6C6S - chains I and J of the 9 polymer chains in the assembly; structure by electron microscopy, 3.70 A resolution.

# Chain I
Molecule: DNA-directed RNA polymerase subunit beta
From: Escherichia coli (strain K12)
Notes: EC 2.7.7.6
UniProt: P0A8V2 (RPOB_ECOLI); residues 1-1342 here = UniProt positions 1-1342
Chain sequence (1342 residues; each row starts with the number of its first residue):
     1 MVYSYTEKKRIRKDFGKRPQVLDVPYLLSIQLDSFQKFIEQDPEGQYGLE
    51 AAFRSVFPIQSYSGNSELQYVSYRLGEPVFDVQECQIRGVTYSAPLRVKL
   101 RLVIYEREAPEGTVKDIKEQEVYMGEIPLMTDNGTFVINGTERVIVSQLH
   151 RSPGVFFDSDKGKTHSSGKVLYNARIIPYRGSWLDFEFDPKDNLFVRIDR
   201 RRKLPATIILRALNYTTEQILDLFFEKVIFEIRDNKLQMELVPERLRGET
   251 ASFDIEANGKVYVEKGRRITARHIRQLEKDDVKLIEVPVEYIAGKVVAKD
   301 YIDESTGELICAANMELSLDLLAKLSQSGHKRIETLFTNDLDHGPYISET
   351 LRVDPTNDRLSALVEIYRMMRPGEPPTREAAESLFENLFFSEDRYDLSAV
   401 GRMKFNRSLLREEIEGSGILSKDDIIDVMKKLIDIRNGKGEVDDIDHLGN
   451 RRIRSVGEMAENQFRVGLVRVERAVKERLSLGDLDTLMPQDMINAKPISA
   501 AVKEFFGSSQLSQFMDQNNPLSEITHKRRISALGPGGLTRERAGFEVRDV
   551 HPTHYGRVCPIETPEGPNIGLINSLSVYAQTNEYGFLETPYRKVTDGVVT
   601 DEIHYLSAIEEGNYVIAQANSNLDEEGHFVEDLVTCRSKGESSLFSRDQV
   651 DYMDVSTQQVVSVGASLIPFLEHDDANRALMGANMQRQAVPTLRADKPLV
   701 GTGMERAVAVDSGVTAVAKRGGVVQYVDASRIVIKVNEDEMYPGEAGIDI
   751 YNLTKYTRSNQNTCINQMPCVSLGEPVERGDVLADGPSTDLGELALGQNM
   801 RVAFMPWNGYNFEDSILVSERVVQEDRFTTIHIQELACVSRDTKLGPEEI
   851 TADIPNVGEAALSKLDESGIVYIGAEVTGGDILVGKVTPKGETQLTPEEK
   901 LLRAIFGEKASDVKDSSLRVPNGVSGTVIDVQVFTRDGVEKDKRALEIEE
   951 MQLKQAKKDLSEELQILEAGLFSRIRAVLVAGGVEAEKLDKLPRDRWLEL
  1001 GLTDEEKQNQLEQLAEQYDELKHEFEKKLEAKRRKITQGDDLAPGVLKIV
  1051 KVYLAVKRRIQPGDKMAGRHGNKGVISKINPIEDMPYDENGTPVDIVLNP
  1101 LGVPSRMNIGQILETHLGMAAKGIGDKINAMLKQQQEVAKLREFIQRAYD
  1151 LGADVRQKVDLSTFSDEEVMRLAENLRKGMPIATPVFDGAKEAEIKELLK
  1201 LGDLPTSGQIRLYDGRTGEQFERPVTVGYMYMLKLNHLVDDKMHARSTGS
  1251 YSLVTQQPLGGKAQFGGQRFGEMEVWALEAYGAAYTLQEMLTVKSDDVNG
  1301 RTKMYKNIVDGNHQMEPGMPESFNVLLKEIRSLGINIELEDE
Not modelled in the structure: 1
UniProt features mapped onto this chain:
  - modified residue (N6-acetyllysine): K1022, K1200
  - mutagenesis: I561 (I561S: Resistant to antibiotics salinamide A and B), I569 (I569S: Resistant to antibiotics salinamide A and B), A665 (A665E: Resistant to antibiotics salinamide A and B), D675 (D675A/G: Resistant to antibiotics salinamide A and B), N677 (N677H/K: Resistant to antibiotics salinamide A and B), L680 (L680M: Resistant to antibiotics salinamide A and B), E813 (E813K: Disrupts the enzyme's active center)

# Chain J
Molecule: DNA-directed RNA polymerase subunit beta'
From: Escherichia coli (strain K12)
Notes: EC 2.7.7.6
UniProt: P0A8T7 (RPOC_ECOLI); numbering as in UniProt (aligned over 1-1407)
Chain sequence (1407 residues; each row starts with the number of its first residue):
     1 MKDLLKFLKAQTKTEEFDAIKIALASPDMIRSWSFGEVKKPETINYRTFK
    51 PERDGLFCARIFGPVKDYECLCGKYKRLKHRGVICEKCGVEVTQTKVRRE
   101 RMGHIELASPTAHIWFLKSLPSRIGLLLDMPLRDIERVLYFESYVVIEGG
   151 MTNLERQQILTEEQYLDALEEFGDEFDAKMGAEAIQALLKSMDLEQECEQ
   201 LREELNETNSETKRKKLTKRIKLLEAFVQSGNKPEWMILTVLPVLPPDLR
   251 PLVPLDGGRFATSDLNDLYRRVINRNNRLKRLLDLAAPDIIVRNEKRMLQ
   301 EAVDALLDNGRRGRAITGSNKRPLKSLADMIKGKQGRFRQNLLGKRVDYS
   351 GRSVITVGPYLRLHQCGLPKKMALELFKPFIYGKLELRGLATTIKAAKKM
   401 VEREEAVVWDILDEVIREHPVLLNRAPTLHRLGIQAFEPVLIEGKAIQLH
   451 PLVCAAYNADFDGDQMAVHVPLTLEAQLEARALMMSTNNILSPANGEPII
   501 VPSQDVVLGLYYMTRDCVNAKGEGMVLTGPKEAERLYRSGLASLHARVKV
   551 RITEYEKDANGELVAKTSLKDTTVGRAILWMIVPKGLPYSIVNQALGKKA
   601 ISKMLNTCYRILGLKPTVIFADQIMYTGFAYAARSGASVGIDDMVIPEKK
   651 HEIISEAEAEVAEIQEQFQSGLVTAGERYNKVIDIWAAANDRVSKAMMDN
   701 LQTETVINRDGQEEKQVSFNSIYMMADSGARGSAAQIRQLAGMRGLMAKP
   751 DGSIIETPITANFREGLNVLQYFISTHGARKGLADTALKTANSGYLTRRL
   801 VDVAQDLVVTEDDCGTHEGIMMTPVIEGGDVKEPLRDRVLGRVTAEDVLK
   851 PGTADILVPRNTLLHEQWCDLLEENSVDAVKVRSVVSCDTDFGVCAHCYG
   901 RDLARGHIINKGEAIGVIAAQSIGEPGTQLTMRTFHIGGAASRAAAESSI
   951 QVKNKGSIKLSNVKSVVNSSGKLVITSRNTELKLIDEFGRTKESYKVPYG
  1001 AVLAKGDGEQVAGGETVANWDPHTMPVITEVSGFVRFTDMIDGQTITRQT
  1051 DELTGLSSLVVLDSAERTAGGKDLRPALKIVDAQGNDVLIPGTDMPAQYF
  1101 LPGKAIVQLEDGVQISSGDTLARIPQESGGTKDITGGLPRVADLFEARRP
  1151 KEPAILAEISGIVSFGKETKGKRRLVITPVDGSDPYEEMIPKWRQLNVFE
  1201 GERVERGDVISDGPEAPHDILRLRGVHAVTRYIVNEVQDVYRLQGVKIND
  1251 KHIEVIVRQMLRKATIVNAGSSDFLEGEQVEYSRVKIANRELEANGKVGA
  1301 TYSRDLLGITKASLATESFISAASFQETTRVLTEAAVAGKRDELRGLKEN
  1351 VIVGRLIPAGTGYAYHQDRMRRRAAGEAPAAPQVTAEDASASLAELLNAG
  1401 LGGSDNE
Not modelled in the structure: 1-15, 934-947, 1127-1135, 1374-1407
UniProt features mapped onto this chain:
  - binding site (Zn(2+)): C70, C72, C85, C88, C814, C888, C895, C898
  - binding site (Mg(2+)): D460, D462, D464
  - modified residue: K983 (N6-acetyllysine)
  - mutagenesis: Q504 (Q504P: Resistant to antibiotics salinamide A and B), N690 (N690D: Resistant to antibiotics salinamide A and B), M697 (M697V: Resistant to antibiotics salinamide A and B), A735 (A735T: Resistant to antibiotics salinamide A and B), R738 (R738C/H/P/S: Resistant to antibiotics salinamide A and B), A748 (A748E: Resistant to antibiotics salinamide A and B), P758 (P758S/T: Resistant to antibiotics salinamide A and B), F763 (F763C: Resistant to antibiotics salinamide A and B), S775 (S775A: Resistant to antibiotics salinamide A and B), A779 (A779T/V: Resistant to antibiotics salinamide A and B), R780 (R780C: Resistant to antibiotics salinamide A and B), G782 (G782A/C: Resistant to antibiotics salinamide A and B), 1 further mutagenesis entry in UniProt

# Chain I / chain J interface
Residue-residue contacts (347; chain I residue first):
  E504(I) with N320(J)
  G544(I) with L788(J)
  F545(I) with L788(J), hydrophobic; M932(J), hydrophobic; R933(J)
  R548(I) with R780(J); L788(J)
  D549(I) with P750(J)
  V550(I) with P750(J); T776(J); H777(J), hydrogen bond (backbone-side chain); R780(J)
  H551(I) with F773(J)
  Y555(I) with V769(J); L770(J); F773(J)
  P560(I) with F773(J), hydrophobic; T776(J); R780(J), hydrogen bond (backbone-side chain)
  I561(I) with T776(J)
  T563(I) with R780(J)
  G566(I) with A787(J)
  I569(I) with R780(J); L783(J); A784(J); A787(J), hydrophobic
  G570(I) with R780(J)
  N573(I) with R780(J)
  Q618(I) with N768(J); V769(J); L770(J)
  N620(I) with N768(J)
  E641(I) with K749(J), salt bridge
  S642(I) with L770(J); I774(J)
  T657(I) with V769(J)
  V660(I) with V769(J), hydrophobic
  L671(I) with Y772(J)
  E672(I) with G766(J); L767(J), hydrogen bond (backbone-backbone)
  H673(I) with F763(J), hydrogen bond (side chain-backbone); R764(J); E765(J), hydrogen bond (side chain-backbone); G766(J)
  D674(I) with F763(J); Y772(J), hydrogen bond (backbone-side chain)
  D675(I) with R744(J), salt bridge; F763(J); Y772(J)
  A676(I) with Y772(J); A779(J), hydrophobic
  N677(I) with A779(J); L783(J)
  A679(I) with Y772(J)
  L680(I) with L783(J), hydrophobic
  F804(I) with S638(J), hydrogen bond (backbone-side chain); V639(J), hydrophobic
  M805(I) with A633(J)
  P806(I) with D505(J); A632(J); A633(J)
  N808(I) with P359(J); F629(J); A630(J); A633(J)
  G809(I) with V357(J); P359(J); F629(J)
  Y810(I) with P359(J); Y360(J)
  N811(I) with D505(J)
  F812(I) with P451(J); S503(J); Q504(J), hydrogen bond (backbone-side chain); D505(J); F629(J), hydrophobic
  E813(I) with D460(J); F461(J); Q504(J), hydrogen bond (backbone-side chain)
  D814(I) with D460(J)
  S815(I) with V357(J); F461(J)
  R841(I) with D256(J), hydrogen bond (side chain-backbone); G257(J)
  K844(I) with R47(J)
  Q894(I) with K50(J)
  E898(I) with K87(J), salt bridge
  P1062(I) with A446(J)
  G1063(I) with V354(J)
  K1065(I) with D462(J); G463(J)
  K1073(I) with D462(J)
  V1075(I) with V354(J), hydrophobic; I355(J); F461(J), hydrogen bond (backbone-backbone); G463(J)
  S1077(I) with T356(J)
  N1099(I) with Q504(J); D505(J)
  P1100(I) with A637(J); M725(J)
  L1101(I) with Q504(J); D505(J); M725(J), hydrophobic; A730(J), hydrophobic; R731(J)
  V1103(I) with V639(J), hydrophobic
  P1104(I) with M725(J), hydrophobic; R731(J); Q736(J)
  S1105(I) with R731(J), hydrogen bond; Q736(J)
  M1107(I) with Q739(J); L740(J), hydrophobic
  I1109(I) with M644(J), hydrophobic; L740(J), hydrophobic; F763(J)
  I1112(I) with V639(J), hydrophobic; I641(J)
  L1113(I) with I641(J), hydrophobic
  H1116(I) with I641(J)
  F1187(I) with V769(J), hydrophobic; Y772(J), hydrophobic
  E1192(I) with R764(J), salt bridge
  K1196(I) with D642(J), salt bridge
  S1207(I) with D642(J)
  Q1209(I) with G640(J); D643(J)
  E1219(I) with R634(J), salt bridge
  F1221(I) with A633(J)
  E1222(I) with Y512(J), hydrogen bond; R634(J); S635(J); G636(J)
  R1223(I) with Y512(J); G636(J); A637(J); F719(J), hydrogen bond (side chain-backbone); N720(J); S721(J), hydrogen bond; M724(J)
  V1225(I) with G636(J); S638(J)
  T1226(I) with S638(J), hydrogen bond; V639(J), hydrogen bond (side chain-backbone); G640(J)
  V1239(I) with V354(J), hydrophobic; K445(J)
  D1240(I) with K445(J)
  K1242(I) with R352(J); V354(J); Q465(J)
  M1243(I) with R352(J); S353(J); M372(J), hydrophobic; K445(J)
  H1244(I) with G351(J); R352(J), hydrogen bond (backbone-backbone)
  A1245(I) with S350(J); G351(J); E375(J)
  R1246(I) with D348(J), salt bridge; Y349(J), hydrogen bond (backbone-backbone); S350(J), hydrogen bond (backbone-backbone); L376(J)
  S1247(I) with D348(J); Y349(J), hydrogen bond (backbone-backbone); E375(J); K378(J)
  T1248(I) with Y349(J)
  Y1251(I) with D348(J), hydrogen bond
  L1253(I) with R99(J), hydrogen bond (backbone-side chain); P251(J), hydrophobic
  V1254(I) with R99(J), hydrogen bond (backbone-side chain); D248(J); L249(J); R337(J)
  T1255(I) with R99(J)
  Q1256(I) with R99(J)
  Q1257(I) with N341(J), hydrogen bond; K345(J)
  P1258(I) with R346(J); V347(J); D348(J)
  L1259(I) with R346(J)
  G1260(I) with R346(J)
  F1265(I) with E375(J)
  G1267(I) with R346(J); V347(J); S350(J)
  Q1268(I) with R346(J); V347(J), hydrogen bond (backbone-backbone); S350(J), hydrogen bond (backbone-side chain); G351(J); R352(J)
  R1269(I) with R339(J); Q340(J), hydrogen bond (side chain-backbone); G344(J), hydrogen bond (side chain-backbone); K345(J); R346(J)
  F1270(I) with G344(J); K345(J), hydrogen bond (backbone-backbone); V347(J), hydrophobic; H469(J)
  G1271(I) with G344(J)
  E1272(I) with L343(J); R798(J), salt bridge
  M1273(I) with T428(J)
  E1274(I) with N424(J); R425(J); A426(J); T428(J), hydrogen bond; I434(J)
  V1275(I) with L343(J); V1351(J), hydrophobic
  W1276(I) with R798(J); V801(J); V917(J); Q921(J), hydrogen bond (backbone-side chain)
  A1277(I) with I434(J), hydrophobic; Q921(J)
  L1278(I) with M484(J), hydrophobic
  E1279(I) with A914(J); V917(J); L1347(J); V1351(J); I1357(J)
  A1280(I) with R431(J), hydrogen bond (backbone-side chain); I918(J); Q921(J)
  Y1281(I) with R431(J), hydrogen bond (side chain-backbone); L432(J); I434(J), hydrogen bond (side chain-backbone); L483(J); M484(J), hydrophobic; N489(J), hydrogen bond
  G1282(I) with L483(J); G1360(J); T1361(J), hydrogen bond (backbone-backbone)
  A1283(I) with E479(J); L483(J); M484(J), hydrophobic
  A1284(I) with E479(J), hydrogen bond (backbone-side chain); L1356(J), hydrophobic; G1362(J)
  Y1285(I) with E475(J); E479(J), hydrogen bond (backbone-side chain); L1356(J); T1361(J)
  T1286(I) with A476(J); E479(J), hydrogen bond
  L1287(I) with V1351(J), hydrophobic; I1357(J), hydrophobic
  Q1288(I) with L1356(J)
  E1289(I) with V470(J); P471(J); L472(J), hydrogen bond (side chain-backbone); T473(J), hydrogen bond (side chain-backbone); A476(J)
  M1290(I) with V347(J)
  L1291(I) with K345(J), hydrogen bond (backbone-side chain); V1351(J)
  T1292(I) with G1354(J)
  K1294(I) with V347(J); D348(J), hydrogen bond (backbone-backbone); Y349(J); V470(J), hydrogen bond (side chain-backbone); L472(J)
  S1295(I) with K345(J); R346(J), hydrogen bond (side chain-backbone)
  D1296(I) with K345(J), salt bridge
  V1298(I) with K96(J)
  M1304(I) with L472(J), hydrophobic
  Y1305(I) with Y349(J); P379(J), hydrophobic; Y382(J)
  I1308(I) with P379(J), hydrophobic; F380(J), hydrophobic
  V1309(I) with G383(J); E386(J)
  H1313(I) with F380(J); L472(J), hydrogen bond (side chain-backbone); T473(J); L474(J)
  Q1314(I) with T473(J)
  G1318(I) with G1354(J)
  M1319(I) with F17(J), hydrophobic
  P1320(I) with K345(J); V1353(J); G1354(J)
  E1321(I) with R99(J), salt bridge
  S1322(I) with N341(J), hydrogen bond (side chain-backbone); L342(J)
  F1323(I) with I20(J), hydrophobic; L342(J), hydrophobic; I1352(J), hydrophobic; V1353(J), hydrophobic
  V1325(I) with R99(J); L249(J), hydrophobic
  L1326(I) with F338(J), hydrophobic; L342(J), hydrophobic
  K1328(I) with E100(J); L245(J); L249(J)
  E1329(I) with L245(J); M330(J); I331(J); R337(J)
  I1330(I) with I331(J), hydrophobic; L1332(J), hydrophobic
  R1331(I) with W33(J); M102(J)
  S1332(I) with M102(J); P243(J); L245(J); L327(J)
  L1333(I) with W115(J), hydrophobic; P243(J); L307(J), hydrophobic; L327(J), hydrophobic; I331(J), hydrophobic
  G1334(I) with A25(J), hydrogen bond (backbone-backbone); H113(J), hydrogen bond (backbone-side chain)
  I1335(I) with I22(J), hydrophobic; A23(J); A25(J); W33(J); F116(J), hydrophobic; A1336(J), hydrophobic
  N1336(I) with I22(J); A23(J), hydrogen bond (backbone-backbone); L24(J); A25(J); M29(J); W33(J)
  I1337(I) with K21(J)
  E1338(I) with I20(J); K21(J), hydrogen bond (backbone-backbone)
  L1339(I) with F17(J), hydrophobic; I20(J), hydrophobic
  E1340(I) with F17(J); D18(J); A19(J); K21(J)
  D1341(I) with F17(J); D18(J), hydrogen bond (backbone-backbone)
  E1342(I) with E16(J)
Other interface residues (no listed pair), chain I (166 interface residues in all): P552, H554, C559, E565, A619, L633, C636, W807, T893, T896, Q1061, G1074, R1106, T1206, M1315
Other interface residues (no listed pair), chain J (191 interface residues in all): F49, C72, G73, K76, L239, P246, Y269, I394, L422, H430, Q435, A459, A467, Q477, Y537, R538, E658, I722, I755, T757, S775, K781, D785, D802, K1348, R1355, R1369

# Overview
The interface between chain I and chain J involves 166 residues on one side and 191 on the other, with 53
hydrogen bonds and 10 salt bridges. Polar contacts include E641(I)-K749(J), D675(I)-R744(J) and
E898(I)-K87(J).
Chain I is DNA-directed RNA polymerase subunit beta and chain J is DNA-directed RNA polymerase subunit beta',
both from Escherichia coli (strain K12); the structure, CryoEM structure of E.coli RNA polymerase elongation
complex bound with RfaH, was determined by electron microscopy together with 6C6T and 6C6U from the same
study.
